Entry 4ZJO (X-ray diffraction, 3.60 A resolution); this record covers chains A and B of the 3 polymer chains in the assembly.

[Chain A (and B)]
Protein: Multidrug efflux pump subunit AcrB
From: Escherichia coli str. K-12 substr. MG1655
Notes: chain B of this document is another copy of the same molecule, construct and numbering; everything in this record applies to it too
UniProtKB: P31224 (ACRB_ECOLI); residue numbers follow UniProt; this construct covers 1-1049
Chain sequence (1049 residues; numbered 1 to 1049; the number before each row is that of its first residue):
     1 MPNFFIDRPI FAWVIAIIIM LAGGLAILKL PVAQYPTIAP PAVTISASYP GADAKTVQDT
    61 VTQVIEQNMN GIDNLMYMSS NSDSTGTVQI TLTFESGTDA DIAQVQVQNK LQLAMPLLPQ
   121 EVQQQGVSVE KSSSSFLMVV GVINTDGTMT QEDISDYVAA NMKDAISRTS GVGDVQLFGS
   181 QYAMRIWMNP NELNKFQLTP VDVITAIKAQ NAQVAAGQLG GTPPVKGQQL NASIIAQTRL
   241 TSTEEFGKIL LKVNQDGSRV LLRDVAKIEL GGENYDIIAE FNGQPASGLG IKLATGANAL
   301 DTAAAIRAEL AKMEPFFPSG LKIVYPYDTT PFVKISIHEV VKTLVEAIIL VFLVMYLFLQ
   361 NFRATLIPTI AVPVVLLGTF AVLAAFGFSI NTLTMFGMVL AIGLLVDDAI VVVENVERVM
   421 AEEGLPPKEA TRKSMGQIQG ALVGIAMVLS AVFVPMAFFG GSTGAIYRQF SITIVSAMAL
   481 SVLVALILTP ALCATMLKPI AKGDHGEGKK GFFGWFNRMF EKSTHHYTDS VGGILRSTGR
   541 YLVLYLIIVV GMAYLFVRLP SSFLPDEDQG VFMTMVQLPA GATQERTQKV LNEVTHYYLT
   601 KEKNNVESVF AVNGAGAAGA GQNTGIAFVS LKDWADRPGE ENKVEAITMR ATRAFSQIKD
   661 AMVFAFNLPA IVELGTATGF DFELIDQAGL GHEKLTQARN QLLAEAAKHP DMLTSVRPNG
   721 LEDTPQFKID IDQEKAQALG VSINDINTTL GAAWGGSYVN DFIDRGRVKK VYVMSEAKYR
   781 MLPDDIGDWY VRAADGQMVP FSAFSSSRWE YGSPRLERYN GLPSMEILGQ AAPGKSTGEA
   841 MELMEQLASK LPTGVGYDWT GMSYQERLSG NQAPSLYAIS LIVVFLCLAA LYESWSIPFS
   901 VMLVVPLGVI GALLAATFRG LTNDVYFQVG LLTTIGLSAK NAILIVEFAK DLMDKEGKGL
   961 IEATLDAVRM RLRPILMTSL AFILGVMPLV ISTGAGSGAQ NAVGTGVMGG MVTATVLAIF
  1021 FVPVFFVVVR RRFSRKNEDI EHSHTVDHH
Unresolved in the structure: 1, 1044-1049
Sequence notes: engineered mutation Ala-615 (Phe in P31224), Ala-617 (Phe in P31224), Ala-620 (Arg in P31224)
Curated features (UniProtKB/Swiss-Prot):
  - mutagenesis: His-526 (H526Y: Partially restores chloramphenicol resistance to an AcrZ G30R mutant)
Ion coordination: Ni2+: His-525, Asp-529 (shared with His-525(B), Asp-529(B) of chain B)
Residues lining bound ligands: erythromycin a (ERY): Ser-79, Asn-81, Thr-91, Ser-134, Ser-135, Phe-136, Lys-292, Tyr-327, Met-573, Gly-616, Ala-617, Val-672, Glu-673, Gly-675, Asp-681, Glu-683, Asn-719, Glu-817, Glu-826, Leu-828, Thr-860, Met-862
What the authors report for this chain:
  - mutagenesis - F615A/F617A/R620A: unchanged binding to erythromycin a
  - mutagenesis - F615A/F617A/R620A: decreased growth

[How chain A and chain B interact]
Pairs across the interface (117):
  Arg-8(A) / Glu-893(B)
  Pro-9(A) / Glu-893(B)
  Ile-10(A) / Ala-889(B)
  Ile-10(A) / Glu-893(B)  hydrogen bond (backbone-side chain)
  Ile-10(A) / Trp-895(B)
  Phe-11(A) / Glu-893(B)
  Trp-13(A) / Trp-895(B)  hydrophobic
  Val-14(A) / Leu-886(B)
  Val-14(A) / Ala-889(B)  hydrophobic
  Val-14(A) / Trp-895(B)  hydrophobic
  Ile-17(A) / Leu-886(B)  hydrophobic
  Ile-18(A) / Leu-886(B)  hydrophobic
  Leu-25(A) / Ile-879(B)  hydrophobic
  Asp-101(A) / Asp-73(B)
  Asp-101(A) / Gln-106(B)
  Val-105(A) / Val-105(B)  hydrophobic
  Gln-108(A) / Asn-109(B)  hydrogen bond (side chain-backbone)
  Gln-108(A) / Lys-110(B)
  Gln-108(A) / Leu-113(B)
  Leu-111(A) / Leu-113(B)  hydrophobic
  Gln-112(A) / Gln-112(B)
  Gln-112(A) / Leu-113(B)
  Met-115(A) / Pro-116(B)  hydrophobic
  Gln-123(A) / Pro-116(B)
  Gln-124(A) / Leu-117(B)
  Val-127(A) / Leu-113(B)
  Val-129(A) / Lys-110(B)  hydrogen bond (backbone-side chain)
  Val-129(A) / Leu-113(B)
  Lys-131(A) / Asp-73(B)  salt bridge
  Asn-161(A) / Gln-687(B)
  Asp-164(A) / Gln-67(B)
  Ser-167(A) / Asn-70(B)
  Ser-167(A) / Gly-71(B)  hydrogen bond (backbone-backbone)
  Arg-168(A) / Met-69(B)
  Arg-168(A) / Leu-75(B)
  Arg-168(A) / Met-78(B)
  Arg-168(A) / Asn-820(B)  hydrogen bond (side chain-backbone)
  Arg-168(A) / Gly-821(B)
  Ser-170(A) / Asn-74(B)  hydrogen bond (side chain-backbone)
  Ser-170(A) / Leu-75(B)
  Gln-210(A) / Gln-733(B)
  Gln-210(A) / Gln-737(B)
  Gln-213(A) / Thr-56(B)  hydrogen bond
  Val-214(A) / Asn-747(B)
  Ala-215(A) / Pro-50(B)
  Ala-215(A) / Gly-751(B)
  Ala-216(A) / Gly-51(B)
  Ala-216(A) / Leu-750(B)
  Ala-216(A) / Gly-751(B)
  Ala-216(A) / Trp-754(B)
  Ala-216(A) / Gly-755(B)  hydrogen bond (backbone-backbone)
  Gly-217(A) / Gly-51(B)  hydrogen bond (backbone-backbone)
  Gly-217(A) / Trp-754(B)
  Gly-217(A) / Gly-755(B)
  Gln-218(A) / Ser-84(B)
  Gln-218(A) / Trp-754(B)
  Gln-218(A) / Arg-780(B)
  Leu-219(A) / Phe-727(B)  hydrophobic
  Leu-219(A) / Trp-754(B)  hydrophobic
  Leu-219(A) / Met-781(B)
  Leu-219(A) / Pro-783(B)  hydrophobic
  Gly-220(A) / Gln-622(B)  hydrogen bond (backbone-side chain)
  Gly-220(A) / Met-781(B)  hydrogen bond (backbone-backbone)
  Gly-221(A) / Gln-622(B)
  Gly-221(A) / Arg-780(B)  hydrogen bond (backbone-side chain)
  Thr-222(A) / Tyr-275(B)  hydrogen bond (side chain-backbone)
  Thr-222(A) / Asp-276(B)
  Thr-222(A) / Gln-584(B)  hydrogen bond
  Thr-222(A) / Gln-622(B)
  Thr-222(A) / Arg-780(B)
  Pro-223(A) / Trp-187(B)  hydrophobic
  Pro-223(A) / Tyr-275(B)  hydrophobic
  Pro-223(A) / Arg-780(B)  hydrogen bond (backbone-side chain)
  Pro-224(A) / Met-781(B)  hydrophobic
  Val-225(A) / Ala-777(B)  hydrophobic
  Val-225(A) / Lys-778(B)
  Val-225(A) / Met-781(B)
  Lys-226(A) / Glu-585(B)
  Gly-227(A) / Glu-585(B)  hydrogen bond (backbone-side chain)
  Gln-228(A) / Thr-583(B)  hydrogen bond (backbone-side chain)
  Gln-228(A) / Met-781(B)
  Gln-228(A) / Leu-782(B)
  Gln-229(A) / Thr-583(B)
  Leu-230(A) / Trp-809(B)  hydrophobic
  Asn-231(A) / Gly-581(B)  hydrogen bond (backbone-backbone)
  Asn-231(A) / Ala-582(B)
  Asn-231(A) / Gln-622(B)
  Ala-232(A) / Pro-725(B)
  Ser-233(A) / Gln-726(B)
  Ser-233(A) / Phe-727(B)  hydrogen bond (backbone-backbone)
  Ile-234(A) / Phe-727(B)
  Ile-234(A) / Trp-754(B)  hydrophobic
  Ile-235(A) / Asp-53(B)
  Ile-235(A) / Gln-726(B)
  Ile-235(A) / Phe-727(B)  hydrogen bond (backbone-backbone)
  Ile-235(A) / Lys-728(B)
  Ile-235(A) / Ile-729(B)  hydrogen bond (backbone-backbone)
  Ala-236(A) / Lys-728(B)  hydrogen bond (backbone-side chain)
  Gln-237(A) / Gln-733(B)
  Gln-237(A) / Asn-747(B)  hydrogen bond
  Thr-238(A) / Lys-55(B)
  Thr-238(A) / Lys-728(B)
  Arg-239(A) / Asp-59(B)  hydrogen bond (side chain-backbone)
  Arg-239(A) / Thr-60(B)
  Leu-250(A) / Gln-737(B)
  Arg-259(A) / Glu-734(B)  salt bridge
  Phe-316(A) / Gln-687(B)
  Phe-316(A) / Val-855(B)
  Phe-316(A) / Gly-856(B)
  Ile-763(A) / Asp-59(B)
  Arg-765(A) / Gly-689(B)
  Arg-765(A) / Leu-690(B)
  Gly-766(A) / Gln-63(B)
  Arg-767(A) / Gln-63(B)
  Arg-767(A) / Gln-67(B)  hydrogen bond
  Val-768(A) / Gln-63(B)  hydrogen bond (backbone-side chain)
  Val-768(A) / Gln-67(B)
Also at the interface, not in a pair above, chain A (66 interface residues in all): Gln-104, Ser-128, Glu-130, Val-172, Ala-209
Also at the interface, not in a pair above, chain B (78 interface residues in all): Tyr-49, Ala-52, Glu-66, Ile-102, Arg-185, Arg-586, Ile-743, Met-774, Glu-810, Gly-854, Ala-890, Ser-894

[In short]
66 residues of chain A and 78 residues of chain B are in contact, with 26 hydrogen bonds and 2 salt bridges.
Among the polar pairs are Lys-131(A)/Asp-73(B), Arg-259(A)/Glu-734(B) and Ile-10(A)/Glu-893(B). Ligands of
chain A: erythromycin a. The paper reports that F615A/F617A/R620A of chain A reduce growth; F615A/F617A/R620A
of chain A leave binding to erythromycin a unchanged.
Both chains are Multidrug efflux pump subunit AcrB (Escherichia coli str. K-12 substr. MG1655). Entry 4ZJO
(Crystal structure of AcrB triple mutant in complex with antibiotic in P21 space group) was determined by
X-ray diffraction, deposited together with 4ZIT, 4ZIV, 4ZIW, 4ZJL and 4ZJQ.
